7PQ3 - chains AAA and BBB; structure by X-ray diffraction, 2.85 A resolution.

# Chain AAA (and BBB)
Protein: CRISPR-associated protein, APE2256 family
Source organism: Sulfolobus islandicus REY15A
Notes: chain BBB of this document is another copy of the same molecule, construct and numbering; everything in this record applies to it too
UniProtKB: F0NH89 (F0NH89_SULIR); residue numbers follow UniProt; this construct covers 1-268
Amino-acid sequence (275 residues; numbered 1 to 275; the number before each row is that of its first residue):
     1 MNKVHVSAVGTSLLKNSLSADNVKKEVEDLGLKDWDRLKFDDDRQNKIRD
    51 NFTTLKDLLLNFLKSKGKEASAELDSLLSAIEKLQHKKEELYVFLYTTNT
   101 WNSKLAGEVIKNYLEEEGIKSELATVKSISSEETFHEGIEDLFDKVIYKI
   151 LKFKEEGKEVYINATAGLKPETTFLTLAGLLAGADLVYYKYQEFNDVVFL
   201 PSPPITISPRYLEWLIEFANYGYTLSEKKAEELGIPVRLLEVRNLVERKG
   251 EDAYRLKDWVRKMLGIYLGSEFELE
Disordered / not traced: 269-275 (chain BBB: 270-275)
Differences from the reference sequence: expression tag (269-275)
Ligand contacts:
  - LQJ (3'-O-[(R)-{[(2S,3aS,4S,6S,6aS)-6-(6-amino-9H-purin-9-yl)-2-hydroxy-2-oxotetrahydro-2H-2lambda~5~-furo[3,4-d][1,3,2]dioxaphosphol-4-yl]methoxy}(hydroxy)phosphoryl]adenosine), molecule 1: Val9, Gly10, Thr11, Ser12, Asp36, Phe40, Ala72, Thr98, Thr100, Asn102, Ser103, Ala166, Gly167, Leu168, Lys169, Glu171
  - LQJ, molecule 2: Ser12, Asn16, Glu69, Ser71, Ala72, Asp75, Thr165, Lys169, Tyr189, Lys190, Tyr191, Gln192
What the authors report for this chain:
  - catalytic residues: Ser12, Lys169
  - binding site for LQJ: Ser12, Asn16, Asp75, Thr98, Thr100, Ser103, Tyr189, Tyr191, Gln192
  - conformationally variable residues (side-chain flip): Ser12
  - self-association interface (contacts with another copy of this molecule); pairs are residue here / residue on that copy: Arg37-Glu193 (salt bridge)
  - mutagenesis - S12G: decreased catalytic activity on cA4
  - mutagenesis - S12G/K169G, K169G: abolished catalytic activity on cA4

# How chain AAA and chain BBB interact
Pairs across the interface - 78 pairs, chain AAA then chain BBB:
  Arg37(AAA) with Tyr191(BBB); Gln192(BBB); Glu193(BBB), salt bridge
  Lys39(AAA) with Glu193(BBB); Asn195(BBB)
  Ser131(AAA) with Phe194(BBB)
  Phe135(AAA) with Tyr189(BBB), hydrophobic; Val198(BBB), hydrophobic
  His136(AAA) with Phe199(BBB); Pro201(BBB)
  Ile139(AAA) with Leu200(BBB), hydrophobic; Pro201(BBB)
  Phe143(AAA) with Pro203(BBB), hydrophobic
  Thr165(AAA) with Lys169(BBB), hydrogen bond (backbone-side chain)
  Ala166(AAA) with Lys169(BBB)
  Gly167(AAA) with Lys169(BBB), hydrogen bond (backbone-side chain)
  Leu168(AAA) with Tyr189(BBB); Tyr191(BBB), hydrophobic
  Lys169(AAA) with Thr165(BBB), hydrogen bond (side chain-backbone); Gly167(BBB), hydrogen bond (side chain-backbone); Lys169(BBB); Thr172(BBB); Tyr189(BBB)
  Pro170(AAA) with Tyr189(BBB), hydrophobic; Leu200(BBB), hydrophobic
  Thr172(AAA) with Lys169(BBB); Thr173(BBB)
  Thr173(AAA) with Thr173(BBB); Thr176(BBB)
  Phe174(AAA) with Pro201(BBB)
  Leu177(AAA) with Leu177(BBB), hydrophobic; Ile205(BBB), hydrophobic
  Leu180(AAA) with Leu177(BBB), hydrophobic
  Tyr189(AAA) with Phe135(BBB), hydrophobic; Leu168(BBB); Lys169(BBB); Pro170(BBB), hydrophobic
  Tyr191(AAA) with Arg37(BBB); Leu168(BBB), hydrophobic
  Gln192(AAA) with Arg37(BBB), hydrogen bond
  Glu193(AAA) with Arg37(BBB), salt bridge; Lys39(BBB)
  Phe194(AAA) with Ser131(BBB)
  Asn195(AAA) with Lys39(BBB)
  Val198(AAA) with Ser131(BBB); Phe135(BBB), hydrophobic
  Phe199(AAA) with His136(BBB)
  Leu200(AAA) with Ile139(BBB), hydrophobic; Pro170(BBB), hydrophobic
  Pro201(AAA) with Ile139(BBB); Phe174(BBB); Asn244(BBB)
  Ser202(AAA) with Arg243(BBB), hydrogen bond (backbone-side chain); Asn244(BBB)
  Pro204(AAA) with Ile207(BBB); Ser208(BBB), hydrogen bond (backbone-backbone); Tyr211(BBB), hydrophobic; Arg243(BBB); Leu245(BBB), hydrophobic
  Ile205(AAA) with Ile205(BBB), hydrophobic; Thr206(BBB)
  Thr206(AAA) with Ile205(BBB); Thr206(BBB), hydrogen bond (backbone-backbone); Ser208(BBB); Pro209(BBB)
  Ile207(AAA) with Pro204(BBB)
  Ser208(AAA) with Pro204(BBB), hydrogen bond (backbone-backbone); Thr206(BBB)
  Pro209(AAA) with Thr206(BBB); Pro209(BBB), hydrophobic
  Tyr211(AAA) with Pro204(BBB), hydrophobic
  Arg243(AAA) with Ser202(BBB), hydrogen bond (side chain-backbone); Pro203(BBB); Pro204(BBB)
  Asn244(AAA) with Pro201(BBB); Ser202(BBB)
  Leu245(AAA) with Pro204(BBB)
  Tyr267(AAA) with Arg210(BBB), hydrogen bond
Other interface residues (no listed pair), chain AAA (47 interface residues in all): Asp36, Leu38, Phe40, Glu140, Ala164, Thr176, Pro203
Other interface residues (no listed pair), chain BBB (46 interface residues in all): Asp36, Leu38, Phe40, Phe143, Ala164, Ala166, Leu180
From the paper, about this interface:
  - pairs named by the authors: Arg37(AAA)-Glu193(BBB) (salt bridge), Glu193(AAA)-Arg37(BBB) (salt bridge)

# In short
Chain AAA and chain BBB form an interface of 47 and 46 residues respectively; the contacts include 11 hydrogen
bonds and 2 salt bridges. Polar pairs include Arg37(AAA)-Glu193(BBB), Thr165(AAA)-Lys169(BBB) and
Gly167(AAA)-Lys169(BBB). The paper describes salt bridges between Arg37(AAA) and Glu193(BBB) and Glu193(AAA)
and Arg37(BBB). From the paper: catalytic residues Ser12(AAA) and Lys169(AAA); S12G/K169G and K169G of chain
AAA abolish catalytic activity on cA4.
Both chains are CRISPR-associated protein, APE2256 family (Sulfolobus islandicus REY15A). Entry 7PQ3 (Crystal
Structure of the Ring Nuclease 0811 from Sulfolobus islandicus (Sis0811) in complex with its post-catalytic
...) was determined by X-ray diffraction, deposited together with 7PQA, 7PQ2 and 7PQ6.
